2AZE - chains A and B of the 3 polymer chains in the assembly; structure by X-ray diffraction, 2.55 A resolution.

[Chain A]
Protein: Transcription factor Dp-1
From: Homo sapiens
Notes: fragment: coiled coil and marked box domains (residues 199-350)
UniProtKB: Q14186 (TDP1_HUMAN); residues 199-350 here = UniProt positions 199-350
Chain sequence (155 residues; row label = number of the first residue in the row):
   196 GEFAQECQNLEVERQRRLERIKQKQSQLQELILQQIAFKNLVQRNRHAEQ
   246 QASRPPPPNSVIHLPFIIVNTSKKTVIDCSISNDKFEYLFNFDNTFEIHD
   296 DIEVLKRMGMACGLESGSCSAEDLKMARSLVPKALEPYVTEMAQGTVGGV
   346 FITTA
Not modelled in the structure: 196-197, 347-350
Differences from the reference sequence: cloning artifact (196-198)
Swiss-Prot annotation at these positions:
  - region: Glu214 to Gln246 (DCB1)

[Chain B]
Protein: Transcription factor E2F1
From: Homo sapiens
Notes: fragment: coiled coil and marked box domains (residues 200-301)
UniProtKB: Q01094 (E2F1_HUMAN); residues 200-301 here = UniProt positions 200-301
Chain sequence (106 residues; row label = number of the first residue in the row):
   196 GSHMGGRLEGLTQDLRQLQESEQQLDHLMNICTTQLRLLSEDTDSQRLAY
   246 VTCQDLRSIADPAEQMVMVIKAPPETQLQAVDSSENFQISLKSKQGPIDV
   296 FLCPEE
Not modelled in the structure: 196-200
Differences from the reference sequence: cloning artifact (196-199)

[Interface between chain A and chain B]
Residue-residue contacts (134; chain A residue first):
  Phe198(A) - Arg202(B)
  Cys202(A) - Arg202(B)
  Cys202(A) - Leu203(B)
  Cys202(A) - Leu206(B)
  Leu205(A) - Leu203(B)  hydrophobic
  Leu205(A) - Leu206(B)  hydrophobic
  Leu205(A) - Thr207(B)
  Leu205(A) - Leu210(B)  hydrophobic
  Glu206(A) - Leu206(B)
  Glu208(A) - Leu210(B)
  Arg209(A) - Leu206(B)
  Arg209(A) - Asp209(B)  salt bridge
  Arg209(A) - Leu210(B)
  Arg209(A) - Leu213(B)
  Arg212(A) - Leu210(B)
  Arg212(A) - Gln214(B)
  Arg212(A) - Glu217(B)  salt bridge
  Leu213(A) - Leu213(B)  hydrophobic
  Arg215(A) - Glu217(B)  salt bridge
  Ile216(A) - Leu213(B)
  Ile216(A) - Leu220(B)
  Lys219(A) - Glu217(B)  salt bridge
  Lys219(A) - Leu220(B)
  Lys219(A) - Asp221(B)  salt bridge
  Lys219(A) - Met224(B)
  Gln220(A) - Leu220(B)
  Leu223(A) - Leu223(B)  hydrophobic
  Leu223(A) - Met224(B)
  Leu226(A) - Met224(B)  hydrophobic
  Leu226(A) - Cys227(B)  hydrophobic
  Leu226(A) - Thr228(B)
  Leu226(A) - Leu231(B)  hydrophobic
  Ile227(A) - Cys227(B)
  Gln230(A) - Cys227(B)  hydrogen bond
  Gln230(A) - Gln230(B)
  Gln230(A) - Leu231(B)
  Phe233(A) - Leu231(B)  hydrophobic
  Lys234(A) - Gln230(B)  hydrogen bond
  Lys234(A) - Leu234(B)
  Leu236(A) - Ala244(B)
  Leu236(A) - Tyr245(B)
  Val237(A) - Ser240(B)
  Val237(A) - Leu243(B)
  Val237(A) - Ala244(B)
  Arg239(A) - Tyr245(B)
  Arg239(A) - Asp250(B)  salt bridge
  Asn240(A) - Leu243(B)  hydrogen bond (side chain-backbone)
  Asn240(A) - Tyr245(B)  hydrogen bond (side chain-backbone)
  Arg241(A) - Asp239(B)  salt bridge
  Arg241(A) - Leu243(B)
  Glu244(A) - Arg242(B)  salt bridge
  Glu244(A) - Leu243(B)
  Glu244(A) - Tyr245(B)  hydrogen bond
  Pro251(A) - Tyr245(B)
  Ser255(A) - Thr247(B)
  Val256(A) - Tyr245(B)  hydrophobic
  Val256(A) - Val246(B)
  Ile257(A) - Tyr245(B)
  Ile257(A) - Val246(B)  hydrogen bond (backbone-backbone)
  Ile257(A) - Leu251(B)  hydrophobic
  Ile257(A) - Val264(B)  hydrophobic
  His258(A) - Gln241(B)
  His258(A) - Arg242(B)  hydrogen bond (side chain-backbone)
  His258(A) - Ala244(B)
  His258(A) - Tyr245(B)
  His258(A) - Lys266(B)  hydrogen bond (backbone-side chain)
  Leu259(A) - Ala244(B)  hydrogen bond (backbone-backbone)
  Pro260(A) - Lys266(B)
  Phe261(A) - Val246(B)  hydrophobic
  Phe261(A) - Ile265(B)
  Phe261(A) - Lys266(B)
  Ile262(A) - Met263(B)
  Ile262(A) - Val264(B)
  Ile262(A) - Ile265(B)  hydrogen bond (backbone-backbone)
  Ile263(A) - Leu251(B)  hydrophobic
  Ile263(A) - Val262(B)  hydrophobic
  Ile263(A) - Met263(B)
  Ile263(A) - Val264(B)  hydrophobic
  Val264(A) - Met261(B)
  Val264(A) - Val262(B)
  Val264(A) - Met263(B)  hydrogen bond (backbone-backbone)
  Val264(A) - Ile265(B)  hydrophobic
  Val264(A) - Ile284(B)  hydrophobic
  Asn265(A) - Gln260(B)  hydrogen bond
  Asn265(A) - Met261(B)
  Thr266(A) - Gln260(B)
  Thr266(A) - Met261(B)  hydrogen bond (backbone-backbone)
  Lys268(A) - Ala258(B)  hydrogen bond (side chain-backbone)
  Lys268(A) - Glu259(B)
  Lys268(A) - Glu301(B)
  Asp279(A) - Pro292(B)
  Lys280(A) - Pro292(B)
  Lys280(A) - Ile293(B)  hydrogen bond (backbone-backbone)
  Phe281(A) - Leu286(B)
  Phe281(A) - Lys287(B)
  Phe281(A) - Ser288(B)  hydrogen bond (backbone-backbone)
  Phe281(A) - Gln290(B)
  Phe281(A) - Gly291(B)
  Phe281(A) - Pro292(B)
  Phe281(A) - Ile293(B)
  Glu282(A) - Leu286(B)
  Glu282(A) - Lys287(B)
  Tyr283(A) - Ser285(B)
  Tyr283(A) - Leu286(B)  hydrogen bond (backbone-backbone)
  Tyr283(A) - Ile293(B)  hydrogen bond (side chain-backbone)
  Tyr283(A) - Val295(B)  hydrophobic
  Leu284(A) - Ile284(B)
  Phe285(A) - Met263(B)  hydrophobic
  Phe285(A) - Gln283(B)
  Phe285(A) - Ile284(B)  hydrogen bond (backbone-backbone)
  Asn286(A) - Asn281(B)
  Asn286(A) - Phe282(B)
  Asn286(A) - Gln283(B)
  Phe287(A) - Asn281(B)
  Phe287(A) - Phe282(B)  hydrogen bond (backbone-backbone)
  Phe287(A) - Ile284(B)  hydrophobic
  Asn289(A) - Phe282(B)
  Thr290(A) - Phe282(B)
  Phe291(A) - Phe282(B)  hydrophobic
  Phe291(A) - Ile284(B)  hydrophobic
  Ile293(A) - Ile284(B)  hydrophobic
  Val299(A) - Leu251(B)  hydrophobic
  Leu300(A) - Val246(B)  hydrophobic
  Arg302(A) - Ile254(B)
  Met303(A) - Val246(B)  hydrophobic
  Met303(A) - Asp250(B)
  Pro327(A) - Ile226(B)  hydrophobic
  Pro327(A) - Gln230(B)
  Ala329(A) - Leu223(B)
  Ala329(A) - Ile226(B)  hydrophobic
  Leu330(A) - Leu223(B)  hydrophobic
  Leu330(A) - Ile226(B)  hydrophobic
  Phe346(A) - Ser216(B)  hydrogen bond (backbone-side chain)
  Phe346(A) - Leu220(B)  hydrophobic
Interface residues without a listed pair, chain A (65 interface residues in all): Glu201, Gln222, Gln229, Ser267, Ile272, Tyr333
Interface residues without a listed pair, chain B (61 interface residues in all): Cys248, Ser253, Ala255, Leu273, Lys289, Phe296

[In short]
The interface between chain A and chain B involves 65 residues on one side and 61 on the other; the contacts
include 21 hydrogen bonds and 8 salt bridges. Polar pairs include Arg209(A)-Asp209(B), Arg212(A)-Glu217(B) and
Arg215(A)-Glu217(B).
Chain A is Transcription factor Dp-1 and chain B is Transcription factor E2F1, both from Homo sapiens; the
structure, Structure of the Rb C-terminal domain bound to an E2F1-DP1 heterodimer, was determined by X-ray
diffraction.
